Entry 9K29 (electron microscopy, 3.00 A resolution); this record covers chains D and F of the 10 polymer chains in the assembly.

== Chain D ==
Name: Flagellar biosynthetic protein FliP
Source organism: Salmonella enterica subsp. enterica serovar Typhimurium str. LT2
UniProtKB: P54700 (FLIP_SALTY); residue numbers follow UniProt; this construct covers 1-245
Chain sequence (245 residues; each row starts with the number of its first residue):
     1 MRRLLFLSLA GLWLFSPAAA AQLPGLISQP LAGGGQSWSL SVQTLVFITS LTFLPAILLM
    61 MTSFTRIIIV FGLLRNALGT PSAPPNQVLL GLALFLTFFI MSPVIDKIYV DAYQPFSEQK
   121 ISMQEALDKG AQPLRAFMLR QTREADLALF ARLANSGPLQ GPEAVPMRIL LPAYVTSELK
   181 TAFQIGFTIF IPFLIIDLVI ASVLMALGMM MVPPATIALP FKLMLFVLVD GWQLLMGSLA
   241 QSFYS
Not modelled in the structure: 1-21
Reported in the primary citation:
  - mutagenesis - W38A, W38G, L92A: unchanged expression
  - mutagenesis - T62A/S63A, L92A: decreased growth
  - mutagenesis - T62G/S63G, G91A/L92A: unchanged growth
  - mutagenesis - M61G/T62G/S63G/F64G, M61G/T62S/S63G/F64S: decreased expression
  - contacts within the chain: Leu92-Met236 (hydrophobic contact)
  - self-association interface (contacts with another copy of this molecule); pairs are residue here / residue on that copy: Arg168-Phe99 (hydrogen bond)
  - mutagenesis - P30L/L92A, L45Q/L92A, L90A/L92A, L90A/G91A/L92A, L92A/R168C: increased growth

== Chain F ==
Name: Flagellar biosynthetic protein FliR
Source organism: Salmonella enterica subsp. enterica serovar Typhimurium str. LT2
UniProtKB: P54702 (FLIR_SALTY); numbering as in UniProt (aligned over 1-264)
Chain sequence (274 residues; row label = number of the first residue in the row):
     1 MIQVTSEQWL YWLHLYFWPL LRVLALISTA PILSERAIPK RVKLGLGIMI TLVIAPSLPA
    61 NDTPLFSIAA LWLAMQQILI GIALGFTMQF AFAAVRTAGE FIGLQMGLSF ATFVDPGSHL
   121 NMPVLARIMD MLAMLLFLTF NGHLWLISLL VDTFHTLPIG SNPVNSNAFM ALARAGGLIF
   181 LNGLMLALPV ITLLLTLNLA LGLLNRMAPQ LSIFVIGFPL TLTVGIMLMA ALMPLIAPFC
   241 EHLFSEIFNL LADIVSEMPI NNNPHHHHHH HHHH
Not modelled in the structure: 263-274
Differences from the reference sequence: expression tag (265-274)
Reported in the primary citation:
  - conformationally variable residues (helix shift, order/disorder transition): Met1 to Thr5, Tyr16

== Chain D / chain F interface ==
Pairs across the interface - 6 pairs, chain D then chain F:
  Gly79(D) - Pro116(F)
  Pro81(D) - Pro116(F)
  Pro81(D) - Gly117(F)
  Pro213(D) - Phe113(F)
  Ala215(D) - Val114(F)
  Thr216(D) - Phe113(F)

== In short ==
Chain D and chain F form an interface of 5 and 4 residues respectively. The paper reports that P30L/L92A,
L45Q/L92A and L90A/L92A of chain D, among others, increase growth; conformational variability at Met1(F) and
Tyr16(F); 13 substitutions were tested in all.
Chain D is Flagellar biosynthetic protein FliP and chain F is Flagellar biosynthetic protein FliR, both from
Salmonella enterica subsp. enterica serovar Typhimurium str. LT2; the structure, Structure of the Salmonella
flagellar FliPQR complex reconstituted in the peptidisc, was determined by electron microscopy.
